Entry 1D3Q (X-ray diffraction, 2.90 A resolution); this record covers chains A and B of the 3 polymer chains in the assembly.

== Chain A ==
Molecule: Alpha-thrombin
From: Homo sapiens
Notes: EC 3.4.21.5
UniProtKB: P00734 (THRB_HUMAN); residues 1-36 here correspond to UniProt positions 328-363 (UniProt number = residue number + 327)
Amino-acid sequence (36 residues; row label = number of the first residue in the row):
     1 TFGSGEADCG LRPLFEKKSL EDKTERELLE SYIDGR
Not modelled in the structure: 1-5, 34-36
Swiss-Prot annotation at these positions:
  - site: R36 (Cleavage)

== Chain B ==
Molecule: Alpha-thrombin
From: Homo sapiens
Notes: EC 3.4.21.5
UniProtKB: P00734 (THRB_HUMAN); residues 37-295 here correspond to UniProt positions 364-622 (UniProt number = residue number + 327)
Amino-acid sequence (259 residues; each row starts with the number of its first residue):
    37 IVEGSDAEIG MSPWQVMLFR KSPQELLCGA SLISDRWVLT AAHCLLYPPW DKNFTENDLL
    97 VRIGKHSRTR YERNIEKISM LEKIYIHPRY NWRENLDRDI ALMKLKKPVA FSDYIHPVCL
   157 PDRETAASLL QAGYKGRVTG WGNLKETWTA NVGKGQPSVL QVVNLPIVER PVCKDSTRIR
   217 ITDNMFCAGY KPDEGKRGDA CEGDSGGPFV MKSPFNNRWY QMGIVSWGEG CDRDGKYGFY
   277 THVFRLKKWI QKVIDQFGE
Not modelled in the structure: 184-190, 294-295
Disulfides: C64-C80, C209-C223, C237-C267
Glycans and other covalent adducts: N-acetylglucosamine (NAG) linked to N89
Metal / ion sites: Na+ site 1: K210, T213, F251; Na+ site 2: R269, K272
Small-molecule neighbours: BT2 (3-[4-(2-pyrrolidin-1-yl-ethoxy)-benzyl]-2-4-(2-pyrrolidin-1-yl-ethoxy)-phenyl] -benzo[b]thiophene): H79, Y83, W86, E130, N131, L132, I215, D235, A236, C237, E238, S241, V261, S262, W263, G264, G266, C267, G274
Swiss-Prot annotation at these positions:
  - region: A224 to V246 (High affinity receptor-binding region which is also known as the TP508 peptide)
  - active site (Charge relay system): H79, D135, S241
  - glycosylation: N89 (N-linked (GlcNAc...) (complex) asparagine)

== Chain A / chain B interface ==
Inter-chain disulfides: C9(A)-C155(B)
Residue-residue contacts (56):
  E6(A) - P153(B)
  A7(A) - R254(B)  hydrogen bond (backbone-side chain)
  D8(A) - H152(B)  salt bridge
  D8(A) - R254(B)
  C9(A) - P153(B)
  C9(A) - C155(B)  disulfide
  C9(A) - R254(B)  hydrogen bond (backbone-side chain)
  G10(A) - W50(B)
  G10(A) - P153(B)  hydrogen bond (backbone-backbone)
  G10(A) - C155(B)  hydrogen bond (backbone-side chain)
  G10(A) - R254(B)
  G10(A) - W255(B)  hydrogen bond (backbone-backbone)
  L11(A) - H152(B)  hydrogen bond (backbone-side chain)
  L11(A) - R254(B)
  R12(A) - G46(B)
  R12(A) - M47(B)  hydrogen bond (side chain-backbone)
  R12(A) - P49(B)
  R12(A) - W50(B)
  R12(A) - R173(B)
  R12(A) - W255(B)
  P13(A) - S148(B)
  P13(A) - D149(B)
  P13(A) - H152(B)
  L14(A) - D149(B)
  F15(A) - E44(B)
  F15(A) - I45(B)
  F15(A) - G46(B)
  F15(A) - M47(B)  hydrophobic
  E16(A) - K248(B)  salt bridge
  E16(A) - N253(B)
  E16(A) - W255(B)  hydrogen bond
  D22(A) - E44(B)
  D22(A) - M47(B)
  D22(A) - R173(B)  salt bridge
  K23(A) - E44(B)  hydrogen bond (backbone-side chain)
  T24(A) - R173(B)  hydrogen bond
  T24(A) - N200(B)  hydrogen bond
  E25(A) - R173(B)
  E25(A) - K248(B)  salt bridge
  E27(A) - K171(B)  salt bridge
  E27(A) - N200(B)  hydrogen bond
  E27(A) - Y226(B)
  L28(A) - K171(B)
  L28(A) - G172(B)
  L28(A) - N200(B)
  L28(A) - W255(B)  hydrophobic
  L29(A) - P250(B)  hydrophobic
  S31(A) - G169(B)
  S31(A) - Y170(B)
  S31(A) - K171(B)  hydrogen bond (side chain-backbone)
  Y32(A) - Y170(B)  hydrophobic
  Y32(A) - K171(B)  hydrogen bond (side chain-backbone)
  Y32(A) - M247(B)  hydrophobic
  Y32(A) - K248(B)
  Y32(A) - P250(B)  hydrophobic
  I33(A) - Y170(B)  hydrogen bond (backbone-side chain)
Interface residues without a listed pair, chain A (22 interface residues in all): K17
Interface residues without a listed pair, chain B (31 interface residues in all): I69, S70, D71, F147, Y150, V154, L165

== Summary ==
22 residues of chain A and 31 residues of chain B are in contact, with 1 disulfide bond, 15 hydrogen bonds and
5 salt bridges. Among the polar pairs are D8(A)-H152(B), E16(A)-K248(B) and D22(A)-R173(B). Bound to chain B:
compound BT2.
Chain A is Alpha-thrombin and chain B is Alpha-thrombin, both from Homo sapiens; the structure, Crystal
structure of human alpha thrombin in complex with benzo[b]thiophene inhibitor 2, was determined by X-ray
diffraction, deposited together with 1D3D, 1D3P and 1D3T.
